9FZ2 - chain A; structure by X-ray diffraction, 1.40 A resolution.

[Chain A]
Protein: Alpha-amylase
Organism: Ruminococcus bromii
Notes: EC 3.2.1.1
Reference sequence: A0A2N0UXJ4 (A0A2N0UXJ4_9FIRM); residues 23-551 here = UniProt positions 23-551
Chain sequence (542 residues; each row starts with the number of its first residue):
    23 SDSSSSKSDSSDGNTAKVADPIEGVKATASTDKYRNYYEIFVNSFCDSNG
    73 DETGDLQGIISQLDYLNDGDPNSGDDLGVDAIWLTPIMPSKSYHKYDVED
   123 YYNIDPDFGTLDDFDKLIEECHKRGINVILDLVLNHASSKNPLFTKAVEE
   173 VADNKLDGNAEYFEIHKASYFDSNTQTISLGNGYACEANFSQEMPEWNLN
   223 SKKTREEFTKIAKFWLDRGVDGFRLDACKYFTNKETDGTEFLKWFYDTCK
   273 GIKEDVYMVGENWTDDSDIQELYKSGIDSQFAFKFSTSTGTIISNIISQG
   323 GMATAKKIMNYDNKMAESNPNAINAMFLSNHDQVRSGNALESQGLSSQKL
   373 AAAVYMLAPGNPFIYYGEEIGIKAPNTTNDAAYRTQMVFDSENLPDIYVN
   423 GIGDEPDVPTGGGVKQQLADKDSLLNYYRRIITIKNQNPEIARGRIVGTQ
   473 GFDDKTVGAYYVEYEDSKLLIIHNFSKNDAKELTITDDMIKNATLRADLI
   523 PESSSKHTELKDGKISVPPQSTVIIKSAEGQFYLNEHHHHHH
Not modelled in the structure: 23-38, 551-564
Construct notes: expression tag (552-564)
Covalently attached groups: alpha-1 (PBW) linked to Asp248
Bound ions: Ca2+ site 1: Asp69, Asn71, Asp73, Thr75, Asp77; Ca2+ site 2: Asp90, Asp92, Ser95, Asp98; Ca2+ site 3: Asn157, Glu218, Tyr252
Small-molecule neighbours: 8-azanyloctan-1-ol / alpha-D-glucopyranose / alpha-1: Ser114, His116, Tyr118, Asp119, His158, Phe212, Ser213, Glu215, Met216, Arg246, Ala249, His353, Asp354, Asp402, Arg406

[Summary]
Bound to chain A: 8-azanyloctan-1-ol / alpha-D-glucopyranose / alpha-1. Asp69, Asn71, Asp73, Thr75 and Asp77
coordinate Ca2+ site 1. The Ca2+ site 2 is built by Asp90, Asp92, Ser95 and Asp98.
Chain A is Alpha-amylase (Ruminococcus bromii); the structure, Crystal structure of Amylase 5 (Amy5) from
Ruminococcus bromii covalently bound to alpha-1,6 branched pseudo-trisaccharide activity-based ..., was
determined by X-ray diffraction (same publication as 9FYZ, 9FZ0 and 9FZ3).
